Entry 5IM7 (X-ray diffraction, 2.50 A resolution); this record covers chains A and E of the 3 polymer chains in the assembly.

[Chain A]
Molecule: HLA-B*58:01 Heavy Chain
From: Homo sapiens
Amino-acid sequence (277 residues; row label = number of the first residue in the row):
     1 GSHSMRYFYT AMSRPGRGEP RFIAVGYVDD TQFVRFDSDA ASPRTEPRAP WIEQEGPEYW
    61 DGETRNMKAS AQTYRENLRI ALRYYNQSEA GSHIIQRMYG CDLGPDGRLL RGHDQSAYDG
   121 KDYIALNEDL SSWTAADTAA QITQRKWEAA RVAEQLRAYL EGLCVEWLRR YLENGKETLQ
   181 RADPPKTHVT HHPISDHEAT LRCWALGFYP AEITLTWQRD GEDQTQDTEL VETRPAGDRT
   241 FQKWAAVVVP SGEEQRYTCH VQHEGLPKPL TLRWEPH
Cystine bridges: Cys101-Cys164, Cys203-Cys259

[Chain E]
Molecule: Gln-ala-ser-gln-glu-val-lys-asn-trp
Amino-acid sequence (9 residues; numbered 1 to 9; the number before each row is that of its first residue):
     1 QASQEVKNW
From the paper describing this entry:
  - conformationally variable residues (side-chain flip): Lys7

[How chain A and chain E interact]
Contacting residue pairs - 40 pairs, chain A then chain E:
  Tyr7(A) - Gln1(E)  hydrogen bond (side chain-backbone)
  Tyr7(A) - Ala2(E)  hydrogen bond (side chain-backbone)
  Tyr9(A) - Ala2(E)
  Tyr9(A) - Ser3(E)
  Tyr59(A) - Gln1(E)
  Glu63(A) - Gln1(E)
  Glu63(A) - Ala2(E)  hydrogen bond (side chain-backbone)
  Asn66(A) - Ala2(E)
  Asn66(A) - Ser3(E)  hydrogen bond (side chain-backbone)
  Asn66(A) - Gln4(E)
  Met67(A) - Ala2(E)  hydrophobic
  Ser70(A) - Glu5(E)
  Thr73(A) - Glu5(E)
  Thr73(A) - Asn8(E)  hydrogen bond (backbone-side chain)
  Tyr74(A) - Glu5(E)  hydrogen bond
  Glu76(A) - Asn8(E)  hydrogen bond
  Asn77(A) - Asn8(E)  hydrogen bond
  Asn77(A) - Trp9(E)  hydrogen bond (side chain-backbone)
  Ile80(A) - Asn8(E)
  Ile80(A) - Trp9(E)
  Tyr84(A) - Trp9(E)  hydrogen bond (side chain-backbone)
  Ile95(A) - Trp9(E)  hydrophobic
  Arg97(A) - Glu5(E)  salt bridge
  Tyr99(A) - Ala2(E)
  Tyr99(A) - Ser3(E)  hydrogen bond (side chain-backbone)
  Ala117(A) - Trp9(E)
  Tyr123(A) - Trp9(E)
  Thr143(A) - Trp9(E)  hydrogen bond (side chain-backbone)
  Trp147(A) - Lys7(E)
  Trp147(A) - Asn8(E)  hydrogen bond (side chain-backbone)
  Trp147(A) - Trp9(E)
  Ala150(A) - Lys7(E)
  Val152(A) - Lys7(E)
  Gln155(A) - Val6(E)
  Tyr159(A) - Gln1(E)  hydrogen bond (side chain-backbone)
  Tyr159(A) - Ala2(E)
  Tyr159(A) - Ser3(E)
  Leu163(A) - Gln1(E)
  Trp167(A) - Gln1(E)  hydrogen bond
  Tyr171(A) - Gln1(E)  hydrogen bond (side chain-backbone)
Other interface residues (no listed pair), chain A (33 interface residues in all): Met5, Ala81, Ser116, Tyr118, Lys146, Leu156
The authors on this interface:
  - interface residues, chain E: Glu5(E), Trp9(E)

[Summary]
33 residues of chain A and 9 residues of chain E are in contact; the contacts include 16 hydrogen bonds and 1
salt bridge. Polar contacts include Arg97(A)-Glu5(E), Tyr7(A)-Gln1(E) and Tyr7(A)-Ala2(E). The paper reports
interface residues Glu5(E) and Trp9(E); conformational variability at Lys7(E).
Chain A is HLA-B*58:01 Heavy Chain (Homo sapiens) and chain E is Gln-ala-ser-gln-glu-val-lys-asn-trp; the
structure, Crystal structure of HLA-B5801, a protective HLA allele for HIV-1 infection, was determined by
X-ray diffraction, deposited together with 5INC and 5IND.
